PDB entry 7O2L | X-ray diffraction, 3.00 A resolution | chains O and U of the 28 polymer chains in the assembly

[Chain O]
Molecule: HLJ1_G0039880.mRNA.1.CDS.1
Source organism: Saccharomyces cerevisiae
UniProtKB: A0A6L1BIF8 (A0A6L1BIF8_YEASX); numbering as in UniProt (aligned over 1-250)
Chain sequence (250 residues; numbered 1 to 250; the number before each row is that of its first residue):
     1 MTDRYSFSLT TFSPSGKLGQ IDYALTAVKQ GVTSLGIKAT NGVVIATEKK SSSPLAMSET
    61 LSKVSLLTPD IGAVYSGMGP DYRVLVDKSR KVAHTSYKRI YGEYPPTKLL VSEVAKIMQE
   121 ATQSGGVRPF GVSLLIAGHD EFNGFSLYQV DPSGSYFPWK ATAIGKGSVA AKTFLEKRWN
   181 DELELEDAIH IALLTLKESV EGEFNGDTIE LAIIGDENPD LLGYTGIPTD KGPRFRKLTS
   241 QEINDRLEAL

[Chain U]
Molecule: BJ4_G0020160.mRNA.1.CDS.1
Source organism: Saccharomyces cerevisiae
UniProtKB: A0A6A5PYC9 (A0A6A5PYC9_YEASX); residues -8 to 243 here correspond to UniProt positions 1-252 (UniProt number = residue number + 9)
Chain sequence (252 residues; row label = number of the first residue in the row; numbers below 1 keep their minus sign (Met-8 is residue -8)):
    -8 MSGAAAASAA GYDRHITIFS PEGRLYQVEY AFKATNQTNI NSLAVRGKDC TVVISQKKVP
    52 DKLLDPTTVS YIFCISRTIG MVVNGPIPDA RNAALRAKAE AAEFRYKYGY DMPCDVLAKR
   112 MANLSQIYTQ RAYMRPLGVI LTFVSVDEEL GPSIYKTDPA GYYVGYKATA TGPKQQEITT
   172 NLENHFKKSK IDHINEESWE KVVEFAITHM IDALGTEFSK NDLEVGVATK DKFFTLSAEN
   232 IEERLVAIAE QD
Unresolved in the structure: -8 to 1, 243

[Interface between chain O and chain U]
Pairs across the interface - 64 pairs, chain O then chain U:
  Asp3(O) - Tyr124(U)
  Tyr5(O) - Ile7(U)
  Tyr5(O) - Ala123(U)  hydrophobic
  Tyr5(O) - Tyr124(U)  hydrophobic
  Leu9(O) - Ile9(U)  hydrophobic
  Leu9(O) - Ala123(U)  hydrophobic
  Gln20(O) - Ile9(U)
  Gln20(O) - Phe10(U)  hydrogen bond (side chain-backbone)
  Tyr23(O) - Phe10(U)
  Tyr23(O) - Ser11(U)
  Tyr23(O) - Pro12(U)  hydrophobic
  Tyr23(O) - Gly14(U)
  Ala24(O) - Phe10(U)  hydrophobic
  Thr26(O) - Pro12(U)
  Thr26(O) - Glu13(U)
  Ala27(O) - Gly14(U)
  Ser52(O) - Tyr153(U)  hydrogen bond
  Ser53(O) - Glu174(U)
  Pro54(O) - Lys158(U)  hydrogen bond (backbone-side chain)
  Pro54(O) - Glu174(U)
  Leu55(O) - Tyr157(U)
  Leu55(O) - Lys158(U)  hydrogen bond (backbone-backbone)
  Leu55(O) - Ala159(U)
  Leu55(O) - Thr170(U)
  Leu55(O) - Glu174(U)
  Leu55(O) - Phe177(U)  hydrophobic
  Ala56(O) - Gly156(U)
  Ala56(O) - Tyr157(U)  hydrophobic
  Met57(O) - Arg37(U)
  Met57(O) - Val155(U)
  Met57(O) - Gly156(U)  hydrogen bond (backbone-backbone)
  Met57(O) - Tyr157(U)
  Met57(O) - Lys158(U)
  Thr60(O) - Tyr146(U)
  Thr60(O) - Val155(U)
  Thr60(O) - Gly156(U)  hydrogen bond (side chain-backbone)
  Leu61(O) - Tyr153(U)  hydrophobic
  Met78(O) - Phe10(U)  hydrophobic
  Met78(O) - Leu16(U)  hydrophobic
  Pro80(O) - Gln117(U)
  Pro80(O) - Ala151(U)
  Pro80(O) - Gly152(U)
  Pro80(O) - Tyr153(U)
  Asp81(O) - Gln117(U)
  Arg83(O) - Ala113(U)  hydrogen bond (side chain-backbone)
  Arg83(O) - Asn114(U)
  Arg83(O) - Gly152(U)  hydrogen bond (side chain-backbone)
  Arg83(O) - Tyr154(U)
  Val84(O) - Asn114(U)
  Val84(O) - Gln117(U)
  Asp87(O) - Lys110(U)  salt bridge
  Asp87(O) - Asn114(U)
  Gly126(O) - Arg122(U)
  Gly126(O) - Ala123(U)  hydrogen bond (backbone-backbone)
  Val127(O) - Gln121(U)
  Val127(O) - Arg122(U)
  Arg128(O) - Thr8(U)
  Arg128(O) - Phe10(U)
  Arg128(O) - Leu16(U)
  Arg128(O) - Thr120(U)  hydrogen bond (side chain-backbone)
  Arg128(O) - Gln121(U)  hydrogen bond (backbone-backbone)
  Pro129(O) - Phe10(U)
  Phe130(O) - Gln121(U)
  Gly131(O) - Phe10(U)
Also at the interface, not in a pair above, chain O (31 interface residues in all): Met1, Thr2, Ala121
Also at the interface, not in a pair above, chain U (33 interface residues in all): Leu173

[In short]
31 residues of chain O face 33 of chain U across their interface; the contacts include 11 hydrogen bonds and 1
salt bridge. Polar pairs include Asp87(O)-Lys110(U), Gln20(O)-Phe10(U) and Ser52(O)-Tyr153(U).
Here chain O is HLJ1_G0039880.mRNA.1.CDS.1 and chain U is BJ4_G0020160.mRNA.1.CDS.1, both from Saccharomyces
cerevisiae. Entry 7O2L (Yeast 20S proteasome in complex with the covalently bound inhibitor b-lactone
(2R,3S)-3-isopropyl-4-oxo-2-oxetane-carboxylate (IOC)) was determined by X-ray diffraction.
